PDB entry 7V9G | X-ray diffraction, 3.50 A resolution | chains A and D of the 6 polymer chains in the assembly

== Chain A (and D) ==
Molecule: BEN domain-containing protein 3
Organism: Mus musculus
Notes: chain D of this document is another copy of the same molecule, construct and numbering; everything in this record applies to it too
UniProtKB: Q6PAL0 (BEND3_MOUSE); numbering as in UniProt (aligned over 712-825)
Amino-acid sequence (114 residues; numbered 712 to 825; the number before each row is that of its first residue):
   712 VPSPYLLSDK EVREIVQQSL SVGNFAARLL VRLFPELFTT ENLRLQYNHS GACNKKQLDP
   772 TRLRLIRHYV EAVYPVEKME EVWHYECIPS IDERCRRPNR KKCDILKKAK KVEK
Not modelled in the structure: 817-825 (chain D: 712-713)

== How chain A and chain D interact ==
Residue-residue contacts (69; chain A residue first):
  V733(A) - E797(D)
  V733(A) - C798(D)  hydrophobic
  G734(A) - E797(D)
  G734(A) - S801(D)
  A737(A) - C798(D)  hydrophobic
  L741(A) - I802(D)
  L741(A) - R805(D)
  L741(A) - C806(D)  hydrophobic
  F749(A) - R805(D)
  N753(A) - N810(D)
  R755(A) - R805(D)  hydrogen bond (side chain-backbone)
  R755(A) - C806(D)  hydrogen bond (side chain-backbone)
  R755(A) - R808(D)  hydrogen bond (side chain-backbone)
  R755(A) - N810(D)  hydrogen bond
  L756(A) - C806(D)
  Y758(A) - C806(D)
  N759(A) - D803(D)
  H760(A) - I799(D)
  H760(A) - D803(D)  salt bridge
  K766(A) - R807(D)
  L769(A) - I802(D)  hydrophobic
  L774(A) - W794(D)
  L774(A) - I802(D)  hydrophobic
  I777(A) - W794(D)  hydrophobic
  R778(A) - E791(D)  salt bridge
  R778(A) - W794(D)
  V781(A) - W794(D)  hydrophobic
  V781(A) - C798(D)  hydrophobic
  E782(A) - M790(D)
  Y785(A) - M790(D)
  P786(A) - M790(D)
  V787(A) - P786(D)  hydrophobic
  V787(A) - M790(D)  hydrophobic
  E788(A) - P786(D)
  M790(A) - V733(D)  hydrophobic
  M790(A) - V781(D)
  M790(A) - Y785(D)  hydrophobic
  M790(A) - P786(D)  hydrophobic
  V793(A) - V733(D)  hydrophobic
  W794(A) - L774(D)
  W794(A) - I777(D)  hydrophobic
  W794(A) - R778(D)
  W794(A) - E782(D)
  E797(A) - V733(D)
  C798(A) - V733(D)  hydrophobic
  C798(A) - A737(D)  hydrophobic
  C798(A) - V781(D)  hydrophobic
  I799(A) - H760(D)
  S801(A) - G734(D)
  I802(A) - L741(D)
  I802(A) - L769(D)  hydrophobic
  I802(A) - L774(D)  hydrophobic
  D803(A) - N759(D)
  D803(A) - H760(D)  salt bridge
  R805(A) - L741(D)
  R805(A) - F749(D)
  R805(A) - R755(D)  hydrogen bond (backbone-side chain)
  C806(A) - L741(D)  hydrophobic
  C806(A) - R755(D)  hydrogen bond (backbone-side chain)
  C806(A) - L756(D)  hydrogen bond (backbone-backbone)
  C806(A) - Y758(D)
  C806(A) - L769(D)  hydrophobic
  R807(A) - R755(D)
  R807(A) - L756(D)
  R807(A) - K766(D)
  R808(A) - R755(D)  hydrogen bond (backbone-side chain)
  R808(A) - L756(D)
  N810(A) - N753(D)  hydrogen bond
  N810(A) - R755(D)
Interface residues without a listed pair, chain A (40 interface residues in all): N735, A738, V742, P809
Interface residues without a listed pair, chain D (38 interface residues in all): A738, V742, V793, P809

== In short ==
40 residues of chain A face 38 of chain D across their interface; the contacts include 9 hydrogen bonds and 3
salt bridges. Polar pairs include H760(A)-D803(D), R778(A)-E791(D) and R755(A)-R805(D).
Chain A and chain D are both BEN domain-containing protein 3 (Mus musculus); the structure, Native BEN4 domain
of protein Bend3 with DNA, was determined by X-ray diffraction, deposited together with 7V9F, 7V9H and 7V9I.
